PDB entry 7DEA | X-ray diffraction, 2.84 A resolution | chains E and D of the 6 polymer chains in the assembly

# Chain E
Protein: Hemagglutinin
From: Influenza A virus
Sequence (319 residues; row label = number of the first residue in the row):
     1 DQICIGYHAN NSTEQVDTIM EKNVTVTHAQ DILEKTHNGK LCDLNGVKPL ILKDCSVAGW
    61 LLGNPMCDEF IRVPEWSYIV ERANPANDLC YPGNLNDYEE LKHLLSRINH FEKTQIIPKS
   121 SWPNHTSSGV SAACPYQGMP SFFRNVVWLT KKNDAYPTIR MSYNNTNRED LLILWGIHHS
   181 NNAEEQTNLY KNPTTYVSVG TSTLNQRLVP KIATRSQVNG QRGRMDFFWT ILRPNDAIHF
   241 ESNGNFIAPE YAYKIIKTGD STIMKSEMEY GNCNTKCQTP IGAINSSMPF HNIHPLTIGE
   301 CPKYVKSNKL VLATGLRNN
Disulfides: C42-C273, C55-C67, C90-C134, C277-C301
Glycans and other covalent adducts: N-acetylglucosamine (NAG) linked to N23, N124, N164

# Chain D
Protein: Hemagglutinin
From: Influenza A virus
Reference sequence: A0A6M2RI35 (A0A6M2RI35_9INFA); residues 330-500 here correspond to UniProt positions 346-516 (UniProt number = residue number + 16)
Sequence (171 residues; numbered 330 to 500; the number before each row is that of its first residue):
   330 LFGAIAGFIE GGWQGMVDGW YGYHHSNEQG SGYAADREST QKAIDGVTNK VNSIIDKMNT
   390 QFEAVGREFN NLERRIENLN KKMEDGFLDV WTYNAELLVL MENERTLDFH DSNVKNLYDK
   450 VRLQLRDNAK ELGNGCFEFY HKCDNECMES VRNGTYDYPQ YSEEARLKRE E

# Chain E / chain D interface
Pairs across the interface (10; chain E residue first):
  D97(E) with L401(D)
  E99(E) with R404(D)
  E100(E) with L401(D); E402(D); R403(D), hydrogen bond (side chain-backbone); R404(D), salt bridge
  H103(E) with R403(D); R404(D); N407(D)
  R107(E) with N407(D)
Interface residues without a listed pair, chain E (6 interface residues in all): W229
Interface residues without a listed pair, chain D (6 interface residues in all): N400

# Overview
The chain E/chain D interface involves 6 residues from each chain, with 1 hydrogen bond and 1 salt bridge.
Polar contacts include E100(E)-R404(D) and E100(E)-R403(D). N-acetylglucosamine is covalently linked to
N23(E), N124(E) and N164(E).
Chain E is Hemagglutinin and chain D is Hemagglutinin, both from Influenza A virus; the structure, Structure
of an avian influenza H5 hemagglutinin from the influenza virus A/duck Northern China/22/2017 (H5N6), was
determined by X-ray diffraction.
